PDB entry 4FJC | X-ray diffraction, 2.83 A resolution | chains A and F of the 8 polymer chains in the assembly

# Chain A
Protein: Ubiquitin carboxyl-terminal hydrolase 8
From: Saccharomyces cerevisiae
Notes: EC 3.4.19.12
UniProtKB: P50102 (UBP8_YEAST); residue numbers follow UniProt; this construct covers 1-471
Chain sequence (476 residues; numbered -4 to 471; the number before each row is that of its first residue; numbers below 1 keep their minus sign (Gly-4 is residue -4)):
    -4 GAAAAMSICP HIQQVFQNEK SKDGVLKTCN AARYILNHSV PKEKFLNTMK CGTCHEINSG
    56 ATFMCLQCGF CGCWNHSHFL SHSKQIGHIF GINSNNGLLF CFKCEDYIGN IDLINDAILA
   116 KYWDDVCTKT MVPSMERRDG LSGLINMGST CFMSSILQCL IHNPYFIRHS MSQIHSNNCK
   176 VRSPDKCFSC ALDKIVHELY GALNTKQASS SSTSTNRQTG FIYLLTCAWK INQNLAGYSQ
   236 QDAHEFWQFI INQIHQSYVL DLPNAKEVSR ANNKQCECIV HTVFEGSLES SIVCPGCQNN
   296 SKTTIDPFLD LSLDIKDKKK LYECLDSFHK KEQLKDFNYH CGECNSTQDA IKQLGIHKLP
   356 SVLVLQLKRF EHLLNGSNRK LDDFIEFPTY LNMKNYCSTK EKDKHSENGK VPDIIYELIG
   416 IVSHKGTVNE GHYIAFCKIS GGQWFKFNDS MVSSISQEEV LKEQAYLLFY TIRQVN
Not modelled in the structure: -4 to -1, 198-209, 262-263, 337, 395-404
Differences from the reference sequence: expression tag (-4 to 0)
Bound ions: Zn2+ site 1: Cys4, His6, Cys96, Cys99; Zn2+ site 2: Cys46, Cys49, Cys68, His73; Zn2+ site 3: Cys60, Cys63, His77, His83; Zn2+ site 4: His170, Cys174, Cys182, Cys185; Zn2+ site 5: Cys271, Cys273, His276; Zn2+ site 6: Cys289, Cys336
UniProt features mapped onto this chain:
  - zinc finger: Lys22 to Cys122 (UBP-type)
  - active site: Cys146 (Nucleophile), His427 (Proton acceptor)
  - binding site (Zn(2+)): Cys4, His6, Cys46, Cys49, Cys60, Cys63, Cys68, His73, His77, His83, Cys96, Cys99, His170, Cys174, Cys182, Cys185, His250, Cys271, Cys273, His276 and 4 more in UniProt
  - mutagenesis: Cys46 (C46A: Lowers histone H2B deubiquitination activity; when associated with A-49), Cys49 (C49A: Lowers histone H2B deubiquitination activity; when associated with A-46), His77 (H77A: Lowers histone H2B deubiquitination activity), Cys146 (C146S: Lowers histone H2B deubiquitination activity), His419 (H419A: Lowers histone H2B deubiquitination activity)
From the paper describing this entry:
  - mutagenesis - S144N, S149N: increased catalytic activity on in the absence of Sgf11-ZnF
  - mutagenesis - N141A/S144N/S149N: decreased catalytic activity on K48-linked diubiquitin
  - mutagenesis - S144N (Kd 28 uM): decreased binding to monomer-dimer equilibrium
  - conformationally variable residues (loop rearrangement): Arg133 to Thr145
  - self-association interface (contacts with another copy of this molecule): Thr214 to Ile226
  - mutagenesis - S149N: unchanged catalytic activity on DUBm containing intact Sgf11
  - mutagenesis - N141A, N141A/S144N/S149N: decreased catalytic activity on K48 di-ubiquitin
  - mutagenesis - S149N: abolished binding to Ubiquitin carboxyl-terminal hydrolase 8 (chain A)

# Chain F
Protein: Protein SUS1
From: Saccharomyces cerevisiae
UniProtKB: Q6WNK7 (SUS1_YEAST); numbering as in UniProt (aligned over 1-96)
Chain sequence (96 residues; row label = number of the first residue in the row):
     1 MTMDTAQLKS QIQQYLVESG NYELISNELK ARLLQEGWVD KVKDLTKSEM NINESTNFTQ
    61 ILSTVEPKAL EMVSDSTRET VLKQIREFLE EIVDTQ
Not modelled in the structure: 1-6, 94-96
UniProt features mapped onto this chain:
  - cross-link: Lys68 (Glycyl lysine isopeptide (Lys-Gly) (interchain with G-Cter in ubiquitin))
  - mutagenesis: Glu18 to Gly20 (In sus1-10; dissociates from TREX-2 while leaving its interaction with SAGA intact), Gly37 to Trp38 (In sus1-11; impairs binding to both TREX-2 and SAGA), Val73 to Asp75 (In sus1-12; dissociates from TREX-2 while leaving its interaction with SAGA intact)

# Interface between chain A and chain F
Residue-residue contacts (14):
  Tyr385(A) - Leu34(F)
  Tyr385(A) - Asp40(F)  hydrogen bond
  Asn387(A) - Gln35(F)
  Asp408(A) - Ala31(F)
  Ile410(A) - Ala31(F)  hydrophobic
  Ile410(A) - Gln35(F)
  Gly436(A) - Lys47(F)  hydrogen bond (backbone-side chain)
  Arg468(A) - Leu34(F)
  Gln469(A) - Asn27(F)
  Gln469(A) - Lys30(F)
  Gln469(A) - Ala31(F)  hydrogen bond (side chain-backbone)
  Gln469(A) - Leu34(F)
  Asn471(A) - Asn27(F)
  Asn471(A) - Ala31(F)
Also at the interface, not in a pair above, chain A (9 interface residues in all): Lys433
Also at the interface, not in a pair above, chain F (10 interface residues in all): Glu28, Val39, Lys43

# Overview
The interface between chain A and chain F involves 9 residues on one side and 10 on the other, with 3 hydrogen
bonds. Polar pairs include Tyr385(A)-Asp40(F), Gly436(A)-Lys47(F) and Gln469(A)-Ala31(F). The paper reports
that S144N and S149N of chain A increase catalytic activity on in the absence of Sgf11-ZnF; conformational
variability at Arg133(A); 4 substitutions were tested in all.
Here chain A is Ubiquitin carboxyl-terminal hydrolase 8 and chain F is Protein SUS1, both from Saccharomyces
cerevisiae. Entry 4FJC (Structure of the SAGA Ubp8/Sgf11(1-72, Delta-ZnF)/Sus1/Sgf73 DUB module) was
determined by X-ray diffraction together with 4FIP and 4FK5 from the same study.
